8XUO - chains A and G; structure by electron microscopy, 2.84 A resolution.

== Chain A (and G) ==
Protein: NRC2
Organism: Solanum lycopersicum
Notes: chain G of this document is another copy of the same molecule, construct and numbering; everything in this record applies to it too
Reference sequence: A0A3Q7IF17 (A0A3Q7IF17_SOLLC); residue numbers follow UniProt; this construct covers 134-885
Amino-acid sequence (752 residues; numbered 134 to 885; the number before each row is that of its first residue):
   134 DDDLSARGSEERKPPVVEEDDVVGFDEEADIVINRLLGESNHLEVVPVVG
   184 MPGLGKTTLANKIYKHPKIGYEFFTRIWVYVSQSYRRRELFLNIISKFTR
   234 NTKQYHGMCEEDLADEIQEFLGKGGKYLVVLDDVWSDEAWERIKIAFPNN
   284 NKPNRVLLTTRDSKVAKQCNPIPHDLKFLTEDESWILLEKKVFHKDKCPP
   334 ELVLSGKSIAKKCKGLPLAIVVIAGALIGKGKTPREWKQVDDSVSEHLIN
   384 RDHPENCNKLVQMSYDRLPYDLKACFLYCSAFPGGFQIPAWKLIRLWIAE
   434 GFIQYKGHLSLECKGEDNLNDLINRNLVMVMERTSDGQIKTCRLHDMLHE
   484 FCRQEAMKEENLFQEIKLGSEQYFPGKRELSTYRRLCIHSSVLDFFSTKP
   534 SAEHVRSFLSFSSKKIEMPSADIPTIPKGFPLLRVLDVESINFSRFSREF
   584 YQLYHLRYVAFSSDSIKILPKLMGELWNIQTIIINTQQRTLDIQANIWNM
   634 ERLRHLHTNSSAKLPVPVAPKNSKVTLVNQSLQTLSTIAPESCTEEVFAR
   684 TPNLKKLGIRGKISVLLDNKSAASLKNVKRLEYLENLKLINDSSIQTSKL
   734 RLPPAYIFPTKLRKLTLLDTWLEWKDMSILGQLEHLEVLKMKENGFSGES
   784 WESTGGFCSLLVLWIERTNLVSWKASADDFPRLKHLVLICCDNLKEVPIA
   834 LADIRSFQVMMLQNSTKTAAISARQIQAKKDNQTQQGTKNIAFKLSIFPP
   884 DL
Small-molecule neighbours:
  - ADP (adenosine-5'-diphosphate): V155, V156, F158, M184, P185, G186, L187, G188, K189, T190, T191, L320, K324, P350, L351, V354, M462, H478
  - inositol hexakisphosphate (IHP): W424, T467, S468, D469, K473, H640, K689, N719, K721, K747, K773, K775
From the paper describing this entry:
  - self-association interface (contacts with another copy of this molecule); pairs are residue here / residue on that copy: E271-Y506, R275-Y506, R221, R221, K532
  - binding site for inositol hexakisphosphate: H640, K689, K747, K773

== Interface between chain A and chain G ==
Pairs across the interface (22):
  R221(A) - K532(G)
  M241(A) - K532(G)
  C242(A) - K532(G)
  E244(A) - R511(G)  salt bridge
  D245(A) - K510(G)  salt bridge
  E271(A) - Y506(G)
  R275(A) - Y506(G)
  S503(A) - S503(G)
  E504(A) - E271(G)
  Y506(A) - E271(G)
  Y506(A) - R275(G)
  K510(A) - E244(G)
  R511(A) - E244(G)
  T531(A) - R221(G)
  K532(A) - R221(G)
  K532(A) - M241(G)
  K532(A) - C242(G)
  E550(A) - P552(G)
  E550(A) - S553(G)  hydrogen bond
  P552(A) - E550(G)
  S553(A) - E550(G)  hydrogen bond
  A554(A) - E550(G)
Other interface residues (no listed pair), chain A (23 interface residues in all): Y218, H239, G240, G509, S530
Other interface residues (no listed pair), chain G (20 interface residues in all): Y218, H239, G240, D245, S530, T531

== Summary ==
The interface between chain A and chain G involves 23 residues on one side and 20 on the other, with 2
hydrogen bonds and 2 salt bridges. Polar contacts include E244(A)-R511(G), D245(A)-K510(G) and
E550(A)-S553(G). The paper reports a binding site for inositol hexakisphosphate at H640(A), K689(A) and
K747(A) among others; a self-association interface involving R221(A), E271(A) and R275(A) among others.
Chain A and chain G are both NRC2 (Solanum lycopersicum); the structure, Cryo-EM structure of tomato NRC2
dimer, was determined by electron microscopy, deposited together with 8XUQ and 8XUV.
